PDB entry 9QB4 | X-ray diffraction, 2.70 A resolution | chains H and I of the 34 polymer chains in the assembly

== Chain H ==
Name: Proteasome subunit beta type-2
From: Saccharomyces cerevisiae
Notes: EC 3.4.25.1
UniProt: P25043 (PSB2_YEAST); residues 2-232 here correspond to UniProt positions 31-261 (UniProt number = residue number + 29)
Sequence (231 residues; numbered 2 to 232; the number before each row is that of its first residue):
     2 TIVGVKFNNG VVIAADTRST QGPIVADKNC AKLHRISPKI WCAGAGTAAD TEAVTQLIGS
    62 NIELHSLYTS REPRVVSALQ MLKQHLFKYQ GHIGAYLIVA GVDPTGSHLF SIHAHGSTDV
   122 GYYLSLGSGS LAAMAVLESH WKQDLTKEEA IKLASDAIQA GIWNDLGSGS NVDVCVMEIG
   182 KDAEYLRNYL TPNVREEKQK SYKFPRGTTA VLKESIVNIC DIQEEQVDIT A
Not modelled in the structure: 223-232

== Chain I ==
Name: Proteasome subunit beta type-3
From: Saccharomyces cerevisiae
UniProt: P25451 (PSB3_YEAST); residues 0-204 here correspond to UniProt positions 1-205 (UniProt number = residue number + 1)
Sequence (205 residues; numbered 0 to 204; the number before each row is that of its first residue; numbering starts at 0):
     0 MSDPSSINGG IVVAMTGKDC VAIACDLRLG SQSLGVSNKF EKIFHYGHVF LGITGLATDV
    60 TTLNEMFRYK TNLYKLKEER AIEPETFTQL VSSSLYERRF GPYFVGPVVA GINSKSGKPF
   120 IAGFDLIGCI DEAKDFIVSG TASDQLFGMC ESLYEPNLEP EDLFETISQA LLNAADRDAL
   180 SGWGAVVYII KKDEVVKRYL KMRQD
Not modelled in the structure: 0
Bound ions: Mg2+ site 1: A174, D177, S180; Mg2+ site 2: D204 (shared with 2 residues of chain Y)
UniProt features mapped onto this chain:
  - modified residue: S30 (Phosphoserine)
  - cross-link: K69 (Glycyl lysine isopeptide (Lys-Gly) (interchain with G-Cter in ubiquitin))

== Interface between chain H and chain I ==
Residue-residue contacts - 62 pairs, chain H then chain I:
  I25(H) - D143(I)
  I25(H) - F146(I)  hydrophobic
  V26(H) - F146(I)
  A27(H) - D130(I)
  A27(H) - F146(I)  hydrophobic
  D28(H) - D130(I)
  D28(H) - E131(I)
  K29(H) - E150(I)  salt bridge
  T48(H) - I126(I)
  A49(H) - C128(I)  hydrophobic
  A50(H) - Y95(I)
  A50(H) - I126(I)  hydrophobic
  A50(H) - C128(I)
  D51(H) - Y95(I)  hydrogen bond
  D51(H) - R98(I)  salt bridge
  A54(H) - Y95(I)
  Y90(H) - F99(I)  hydrophobic
  H93(H) - R98(I)  hydrogen bond (backbone-side chain)
  H93(H) - F99(I)
  I94(H) - F99(I)  hydrophobic
  R196(H) - E150(I)  salt bridge
  K199(H) - E150(I)
  K199(H) - S151(I)
  K199(H) - Y153(I)  hydrogen bond (side chain-backbone)
  S202(H) - E154(I)  hydrogen bond
  Y203(H) - S151(I)
  Y203(H) - L152(I)  hydrophobic
  Y203(H) - E154(I)
  K204(H) - E154(I)  hydrogen bond (backbone-side chain)
  K204(H) - D161(I)
  F205(H) - L152(I)  hydrophobic
  F205(H) - E164(I)
  F205(H) - Q168(I)
  R207(H) - E160(I)  salt bridge
  R207(H) - D161(I)  salt bridge
  G208(H) - E164(I)  hydrogen bond (backbone-side chain)
  T209(H) - E164(I)
  T210(H) - E164(I)  hydrogen bond
  T210(H) - S167(I)
  T210(H) - Q168(I)  hydrogen bond
  T210(H) - L199(I)
  A211(H) - L199(I)
  A211(H) - K200(I)  hydrogen bond (backbone-backbone)
  V212(H) - F163(I)  hydrophobic
  V212(H) - Y198(I)
  L213(H) - Y198(I)  hydrogen bond (backbone-backbone)
  L213(H) - L199(I)
  L213(H) - K200(I)
  K214(H) - R197(I)
  K214(H) - Y198(I)  hydrogen bond (backbone-backbone)
  E215(H) - K196(I)
  E215(H) - R197(I)  salt bridge
  S216(H) - V195(I)
  S216(H) - K196(I)  hydrogen bond (backbone-backbone)
  I217(H) - V194(I)
  V218(H) - H44(I)
  V218(H) - V194(I)  hydrogen bond (backbone-backbone)
  V218(H) - K196(I)
  N219(H) - H44(I)
  I220(H) - G46(I)
  I220(H) - V194(I)  hydrophobic
  D222(H) - K74(I)  salt bridge
Also at the interface, not in a pair above, chain H (37 interface residues in all): Q22, Q57, P206
Also at the interface, not in a pair above, chain I (40 interface residues in all): H47, F49, Q88, D124, S142, E158, T165, L171, Y187, E193

== Summary ==
37 residues of chain H face 40 of chain I across their interface; the contacts include 13 hydrogen bonds and 7
salt bridges. Polar contacts include K29(H)-E150(I), D51(H)-R98(I) and R196(H)-E150(I). A174(I), D177(I) and
S180(I) form the Mg2+ site 1.
Chain H is Proteasome subunit beta type-2 and chain I is Proteasome subunit beta type-3, both from
Saccharomyces cerevisiae; the structure, Yeast 20S proteasome mutant: beta5_T3M in complex with Carfilzomib,
was determined by X-ray diffraction together with 9QAF, 9QAI, 9QB1, 9QBE, 9QBI, 9QBO and 8 further entries
from the same study.
